Entry 3S1N (X-ray diffraction, 3.10 A resolution); this record covers chains B and J of the 12 polymer chains in the assembly.

Chain B:
Protein: DNA-directed RNA polymerase II subunit RPB2
Organism: Saccharomyces cerevisiae
Notes: EC 2.7.7.6
UniProt: P08518 (RPB2_YEAST); residue numbers follow UniProt; this construct covers 1-1224
Sequence (1224 residues; each row starts with the number of its first residue):
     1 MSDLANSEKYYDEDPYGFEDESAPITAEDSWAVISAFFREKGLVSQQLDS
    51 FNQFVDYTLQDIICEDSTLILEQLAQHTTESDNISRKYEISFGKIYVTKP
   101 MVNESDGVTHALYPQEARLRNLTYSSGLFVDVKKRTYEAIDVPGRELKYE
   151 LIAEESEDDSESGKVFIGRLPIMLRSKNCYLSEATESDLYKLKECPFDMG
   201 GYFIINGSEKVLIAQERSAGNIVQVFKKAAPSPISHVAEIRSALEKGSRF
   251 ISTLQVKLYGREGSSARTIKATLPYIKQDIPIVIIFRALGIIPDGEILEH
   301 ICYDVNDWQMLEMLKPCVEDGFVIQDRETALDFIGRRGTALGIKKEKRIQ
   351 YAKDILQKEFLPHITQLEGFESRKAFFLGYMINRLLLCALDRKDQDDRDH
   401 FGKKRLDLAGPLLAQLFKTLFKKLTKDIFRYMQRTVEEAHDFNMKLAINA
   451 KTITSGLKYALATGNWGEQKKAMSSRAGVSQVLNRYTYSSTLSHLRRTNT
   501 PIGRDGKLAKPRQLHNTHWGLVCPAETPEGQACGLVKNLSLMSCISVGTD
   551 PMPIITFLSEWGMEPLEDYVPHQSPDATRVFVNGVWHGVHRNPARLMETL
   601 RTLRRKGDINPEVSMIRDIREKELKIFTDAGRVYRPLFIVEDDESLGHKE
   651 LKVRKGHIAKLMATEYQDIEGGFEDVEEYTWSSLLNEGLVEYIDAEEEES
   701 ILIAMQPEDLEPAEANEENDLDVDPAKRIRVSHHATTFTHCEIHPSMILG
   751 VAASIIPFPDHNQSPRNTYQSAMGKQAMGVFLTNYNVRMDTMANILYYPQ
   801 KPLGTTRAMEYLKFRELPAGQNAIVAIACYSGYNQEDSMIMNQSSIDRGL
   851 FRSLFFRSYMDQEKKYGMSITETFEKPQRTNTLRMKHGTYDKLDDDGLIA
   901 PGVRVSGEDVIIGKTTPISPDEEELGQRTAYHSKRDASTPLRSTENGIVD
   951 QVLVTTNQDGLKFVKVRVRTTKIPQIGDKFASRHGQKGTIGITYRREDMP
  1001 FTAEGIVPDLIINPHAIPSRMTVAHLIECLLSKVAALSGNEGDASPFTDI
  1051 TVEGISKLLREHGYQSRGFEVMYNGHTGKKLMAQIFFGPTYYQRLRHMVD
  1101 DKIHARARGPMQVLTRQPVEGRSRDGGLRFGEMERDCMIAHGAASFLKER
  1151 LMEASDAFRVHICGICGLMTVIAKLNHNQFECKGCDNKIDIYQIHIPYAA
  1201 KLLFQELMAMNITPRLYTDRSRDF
Not modelled in the structure: 1-19, 71-88, 142-163, 336-344, 438-445, 503-508, 669-677, 716-721, 920-932
Metal / ion sites: Zn2+: C1163, C1166, C1182, C1185

Chain J:
Protein: DNA-directed RNA polymerases I, II, and III subunit RPABC5
Organism: Saccharomyces cerevisiae
UniProt: P22139 (RPAB5_YEAST); residue numbers follow UniProt; this construct covers 1-70
Sequence (70 residues; numbered 1 to 70; the number before each row is that of its first residue):
     1 MIVPVRCFSCGKVVGDKWESYLNLLQEDELDEGTALSRLGLKRYCCRRMI
    51 LTHVDLIEKFLRYNPLEKRD
Not modelled in the structure: 66-70
Swiss-Prot annotation at these positions:
  - binding site (Zn(2+)): C7, C10, C45, C46
  - cross-link: K59 (Glycyl lysine isopeptide (Lys-Gly) (interchain with G-Cter in ubiquitin))
Metal / ion sites: Zn2+: C7, C10, C45, C46

Chain B / chain J interface:
Contacting residue pairs (69):
  E186(B) - R62(J)  salt bridge
  Y190(B) - K59(J)
  Y190(B) - R62(J)
  Y190(B) - Y63(J)  hydrophobic
  K191(B) - N64(J)
  K193(B) - P65(J)
  C195(B) - Y63(J)
  P196(B) - Y63(J)
  V780(B) - L56(J)  hydrophobic
  T783(B) - K59(J)
  T783(B) - F60(J)
  T783(B) - Y63(J)
  N784(B) - Y63(J)  hydrogen bond (backbone-side chain)
  Y785(B) - M1(J)
  Y785(B) - F60(J)  hydrophobic
  L796(B) - M1(J)
  Y797(B) - M1(J)
  Y798(B) - M1(J)
  Y798(B) - I2(J)
  Y798(B) - P4(J)  hydrophobic
  Y798(B) - F8(J)  hydrophobic
  Q800(B) - F8(J)
  Q800(B) - R48(J)
  Q800(B) - M49(J)
  Q800(B) - T52(J)
  K801(B) - L51(J)
  K801(B) - T52(J)  hydrogen bond (backbone-backbone)
  K801(B) - V54(J)
  L803(B) - L51(J)  hydrophobic
  L803(B) - T52(J)
  R815(B) - V54(J)
  E816(B) - V54(J)
  E816(B) - L56(J)
  P818(B) - V54(J)  hydrophobic
  Q821(B) - F8(J)
  N822(B) - R48(J)  hydrogen bond (backbone-side chain)
  N822(B) - T52(J)
  I824(B) - S9(J)
  I824(B) - Y44(J)  hydrophobic
  I824(B) - C45(J)  hydrophobic
  I824(B) - R48(J)
  S845(B) - F8(J)  hydrogen bond (side chain-backbone)
  S845(B) - S9(J)
  R848(B) - C7(J)
  R848(B) - F8(J)  hydrogen bond (side chain-backbone)
  R848(B) - S9(J)  hydrogen bond (side chain-backbone)
  R848(B) - G11(J)
  L850(B) - F8(J)
  R996(B) - S9(J)
  R996(B) - C10(J)
  I1006(B) - R43(J)
  I1006(B) - Y44(J)  hydrophobic
  V1007(B) - S9(J)
  D1009(B) - S9(J)  hydrogen bond
  D1009(B) - R48(J)  salt bridge
  K1033(B) - Y44(J)
  A1035(B) - L51(J)
  A1036(B) - Y44(J)  hydrophobic
  A1036(B) - R47(J)  hydrogen bond (backbone-side chain)
  L1037(B) - Y44(J)  hydrophobic
  L1037(B) - R47(J)  hydrogen bond (backbone-side chain)
  S1038(B) - G33(J)
  G1039(B) - E32(J)
  G1039(B) - G33(J)
  G1039(B) - L51(J)
  N1040(B) - E32(J)
  Y1064(B) - Y44(J)
  E1070(B) - Y44(J)  hydrogen bond
  F1087(B) - Y44(J)
Also at the interface, not in a pair above, chain B (51 interface residues in all): E194, F197, N786, I795, P799, L817, A823, S844, G849, E1004, G1088, P1089
Also at the interface, not in a pair above, chain J (29 interface residues in all): V3, L36, H53

Summary:
Chain B and chain J form an interface of 51 and 29 residues respectively, with 10 hydrogen bonds and 2 salt
bridges. Among the polar pairs are E186(B)-R62(J), D1009(B)-R48(J) and N784(B)-Y63(J). From UniProt: 4
Zn2+-binding residues on chain J.
Chain B is DNA-directed RNA polymerase II subunit RPB2 and chain J is DNA-directed RNA polymerases I, II, and
III subunit RPABC5, both from Saccharomyces cerevisiae; the structure, RNA Polymerase II Initiation Complex
with a 5-nt RNA (variant 2), was determined by X-ray diffraction, deposited together with 3RZD, 3RZO, 3S14,
3S15, 3S16, 3S17 and 5 further entries.
